PDB entry 5TB6 | X-ray diffraction, 1.79 A resolution | chain A

== Chain A ==
Name: CREB-binding protein
From: Homo sapiens
Notes: EC 2.3.1.48
UniProt: Q92793 (CBP_HUMAN); numbering as in UniProt (aligned over 1081-1197)
Amino-acid sequence (119 residues; numbered 1079 to 1197; the number before each row is that of its first residue):
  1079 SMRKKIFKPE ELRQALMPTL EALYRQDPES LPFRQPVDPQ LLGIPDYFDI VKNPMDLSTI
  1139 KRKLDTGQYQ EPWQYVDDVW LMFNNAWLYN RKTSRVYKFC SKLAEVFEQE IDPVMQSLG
Differences from the reference sequence: expression tag (1079-1080)
Ligand contacts: 77X (1-(3-phenyl-1,4,6,7-tetrahydropyrazolo[4,3-c]pyridin-5-yl)propan-1-one): Leu1109, Pro1110, Phe1111, Val1115, Leu1120, Ile1122, Tyr1125, Ala1164, Tyr1167, Asn1168, Val1174
UniProt features mapped onto this chain:
  - region: Asn1162 to Lys1180 (Interaction with ASF1A)
  - natural variant: Tyr1175 (Y1175C: In RSTS1)
  - mutagenesis: Asp1116 (D1116R: Impairs binding to acetylated histones), Phe1126 (F1126A: Impairs binding to acetylated histones), Asn1162 (N1162E/R: Abolishes interaction with ASF1A), Trp1165 (W1165A: Abolishes interaction with ASF1A), Lys1170 (K1170E: Impairs binding to acetylated histones), Ser1179 (S1179I: Impairs interaction with ASF1A), Lys1180 (K1180E: Abolishes interaction with ASF1A), Glu1183 (E1183R: Abolishes interaction with ASF1A)
From the paper describing this entry:
  - binding site for 77X: Asn1168

== Summary ==
Chain A binds compound 77X. UniProt lists 8 mutagenesis sites. From the paper: a binding site for 77X at
Asn1168.
Chain A is CREB-binding protein (Homo sapiens); the structure, Structure of bromodomain of CREBBP with a
pyrazolo[4,3-c]pyridin fragment, was determined by X-ray diffraction, deposited together with 5LVQ, 5LVR and
5LUU.
